PDB entry 5UH8 | X-ray diffraction, 4.18 A resolution (low resolution: residue-level contacts below are approximate; hydrogen-bond / salt-bridge calls are withheld) | chains F and H of the 9 polymer chains in the assembly

Chain F:
Protein: RNA polymerase sigma factor SigA
Source organism: Mycobacterium tuberculosis (strain ATCC 25618 / H37Rv)
UniProtKB: P9WGI1 (SIGA_MYCTU); residues 1-528 here = UniProt positions 1-528
Amino-acid sequence (528 residues; each row starts with the number of its first residue):
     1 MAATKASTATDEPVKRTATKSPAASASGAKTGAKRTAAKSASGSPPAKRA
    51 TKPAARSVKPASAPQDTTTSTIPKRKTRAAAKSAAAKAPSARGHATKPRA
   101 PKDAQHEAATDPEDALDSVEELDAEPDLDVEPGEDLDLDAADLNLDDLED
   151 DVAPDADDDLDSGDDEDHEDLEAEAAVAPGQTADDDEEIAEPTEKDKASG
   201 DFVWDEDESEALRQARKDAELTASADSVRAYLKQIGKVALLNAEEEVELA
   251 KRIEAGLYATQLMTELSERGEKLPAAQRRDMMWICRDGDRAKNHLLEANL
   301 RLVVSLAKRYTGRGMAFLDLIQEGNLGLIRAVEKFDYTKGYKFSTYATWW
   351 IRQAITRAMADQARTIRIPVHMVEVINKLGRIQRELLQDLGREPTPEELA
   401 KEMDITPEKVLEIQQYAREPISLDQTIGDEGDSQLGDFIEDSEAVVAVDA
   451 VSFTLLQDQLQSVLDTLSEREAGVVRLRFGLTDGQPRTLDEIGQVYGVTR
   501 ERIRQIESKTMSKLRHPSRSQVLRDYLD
Unresolved in the structure: 1-206

Chain H:
Molecule: 23-nt DNA strand
Sequence (23 nucleotides; row label = number of the first residue in the row):
     1 TATAATGGGAGCTGTCACGGATG

Chain F / chain H interface:
Pairs across the interface - 41 pairs, chain F then chain H:
  Asp226(F) with DG8(H)
  Val228(F) with DG8(H)
  Arg229(F) with DG8(H); DG9(H)
  Leu232(F) with DG7(H); DG8(H)
  Gly236(F) with DG7(H)
  Glu246(F) with DT6(H)
  Ala298(F) with DT6(H)
  Asn299(F) with DT6(H)
  Arg301(F) with DT6(H); DG7(H)
  Leu302(F) with DT6(H)
  Ser305(F) with DT6(H); DG7(H)
  Lys308(F) with DG8(H); DG9(H)
  Phe317(F) with DG8(H)
  Lys334(F) with DA2(H)
  Phe335(F) with DA2(H)
  Asp336(F) with DA2(H)
  Lys339(F) with DA2(H)
  Gly340(F) with DA4(H)
  Tyr341(F) with DA2(H); DT3(H); DA4(H)
  Lys342(F) with DA4(H); DA5(H)
  Ser344(F) with DA4(H); DA5(H); DT6(H)
  Thr345(F) with DA4(H); DA5(H)
  Tyr346(F) with DA2(H)
  Thr348(F) with DA5(H)
  Trp349(F) with DT1(H); DA2(H); DT3(H); DA5(H)
  Trp350(F) with DT1(H)
  Gln353(F) with DT1(H)
Interface residues without a listed pair, chain F (31 interface residues in all): Lys233, Leu240, Leu300, Arg352

Overview:
Chain F and chain H form an interface of 31 and 9 residues respectively.
Here chain F is RNA polymerase sigma factor SigA (Mycobacterium tuberculosis (strain ATCC 25618 / H37Rv)) and
chain H is a 23-nt DNA strand. Entry 5UH8 (Crystal structure of Mycobacterium tuberculosis transcription
initiation complex containing 4nt RNA) was determined by X-ray diffraction (same publication as 5UH5, 5UH6,
5UH9, 5UHA, 5UHB, 5UHC and 4 further entries).
